6Q68 - chains B and D of the 4 polymer chains in the assembly; structure by X-ray diffraction, 3.16 A resolution.

[Chain B (and D)]
Protein: Genome polyprotein
Source organism: Enterovirus F
Notes: EC 3.4.22.29, 3.6.1.15, 3.4.22.28, 2.7.7.48; chain D of this document is another copy of the same molecule, construct and numbering; everything in this record applies to it too
UniProt: Q2LKY9 (Q2LKY9_9ENTO); residues 16-60 here correspond to UniProt positions 1426-1470 (UniProt number = residue number + 1410)
Chain sequence (50 residues; row label = number of the first residue in the row):
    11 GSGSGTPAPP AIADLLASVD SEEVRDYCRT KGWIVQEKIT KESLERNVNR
Disordered / not traced: 11-16, 59-60
Differences from the reference sequence: expression tag (11-15)
Reported in the primary citation:
  - mutagenesis - L26A/D30A: decreased binding to GBF1
  - mutagenesis - E32A/R35A, I44A/I49A, L54A/R56A: unchanged binding to GBF1

[Chain B / chain D interface]
Contacting residue pairs - 8 pairs, chain B then chain D:
  Leu25(B) with Leu25(D), hydrophobic
  Ser28(B) with Ala21(D)
  Val29(B) with Trp43(D), hydrophobic
  Ser31(B) with Tyr37(D), hydrogen bond
  Val34(B) with Tyr37(D)
  Tyr37(B) with Ser31(D), hydrogen bond; Val34(D)
  Trp43(B) with Val29(D), hydrophobic
Also at the interface, not in a pair above, chain B (9 interface residues in all): Pro17, Ala21
Also at the interface, not in a pair above, chain D (10 interface residues in all): Pro17, Ser28, Glu33

[Overview]
9 residues of chain B face 10 of chain D across their interface; the contacts include 2 hydrogen bonds. The
hydrogen-bonded pair is Ser31(B)-Tyr37(D). The paper reports that L26A/D30A of chain B reduce binding to GBF1;
E32A/R35A, I44A/I49A and L54A/R56A of chain B leave binding to GBF1 unchanged.
Both chains are Genome polyprotein (Enterovirus F). Entry 6Q68 (Crystal structure of bovine ACBD3 GOLD domain
in complex with 3A protein of enterovirus-F2 (fusion protein)) was determined by X-ray diffraction together
with 6Q67 and 6Q69 from the same study.
